6M1I - chains E and F of the 6 polymer chains in the assembly; structure by electron microscopy, 3.50 A resolution.

[Chain E]
Protein: Guanine nucleotide-binding protein G(I)/G(S)/G(T) subunit beta-1
Organism: Homo sapiens
UniProtKB: P62873 (GBB1_HUMAN); residues 1-340 here = UniProt positions 1-340
Sequence (341 residues; each row starts with the number of its first residue; numbering starts at 0):
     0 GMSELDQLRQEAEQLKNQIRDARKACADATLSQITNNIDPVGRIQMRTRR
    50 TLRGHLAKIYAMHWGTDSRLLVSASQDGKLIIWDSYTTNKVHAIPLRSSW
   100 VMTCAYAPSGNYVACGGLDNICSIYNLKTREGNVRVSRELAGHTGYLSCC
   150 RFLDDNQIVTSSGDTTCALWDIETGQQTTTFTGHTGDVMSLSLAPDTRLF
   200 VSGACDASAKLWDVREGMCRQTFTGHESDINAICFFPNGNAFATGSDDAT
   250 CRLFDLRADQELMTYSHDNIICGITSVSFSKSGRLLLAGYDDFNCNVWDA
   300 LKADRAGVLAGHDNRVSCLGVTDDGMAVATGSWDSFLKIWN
Not modelled in the structure: 0-2
Differences from the reference sequence: expression tag (0)
UniProt features mapped onto this chain:
  - modified residue: Ser2 (N-acetylserine), His266 (Phosphohistidine)

[Chain F]
Protein: Guanine nucleotide-binding protein G(s) subunit alpha isoforms short
Organism: Homo sapiens
Sequence (394 residues; numbered 1 to 394; the number before each row is that of its first residue):
     1 MGCLGNSKTEDQRNEEKAQREANKKIEKQLQKDKQVYRATHRLLLLGAGE
    51 SGKNTIVKQMRILHVNGFNGEGGEEDPQAARSNSDGEKATKVQDIKNNLK
   101 EAIETIVAAMSNLVPPVELANPENQFRVDYILSVMNVPDFDFPPEFYEHA
   151 KALWEDEGVRACYERSNEYQLIDCAQYFLDKIDVIKQADYVPSDQDLLRC
   201 RVLTSGIFETKFQVDKVNFHMFDVGAQRDERRKWIQCFNDVTAIIFVVAS
   251 SSYNMVIREDNQTNRLQAALKLFDSIWNNKWLRDTSVILFLNKQDLLAEK
   301 VLAGKSKIEDYFPEFARYTTPEDATPEPGEDPRVTRAKYFIRDEFLRIST
   351 ASGDGRHYCYPHFTCAVDTENIRRVFNDCRDIIQRMHLRQYELL
Not modelled in the structure: 1-10, 60-204, 250-263

[Chain E / chain F interface]
Pairs across the interface (49; chain E residue first):
  Gly53(E) - Leu30(F)
  Leu55(E) - Lys34(F)
  Ala56(E) - Tyr37(F)
  Lys57(E) - Asn239(F)
  Lys57(E) - Asp240(F)  salt bridge
  Tyr59(E) - Gln236(F)
  Tyr59(E) - Cys237(F)  hydrogen bond
  Lys78(E) - Leu30(F)
  Lys78(E) - Asp33(F)  salt bridge
  Asp83(E) - Gln19(F)  hydrogen bond
  Thr86(E) - Gln19(F)  hydrogen bond
  Asn88(E) - Gln19(F)
  Asn88(E) - Asn23(F)
  Lys89(E) - Ile26(F)
  Lys89(E) - Glu27(F)  salt bridge
  Val90(E) - Ile26(F)
  His91(E) - Ile26(F)
  Trp99(E) - Ile207(F)  hydrophobic
  Trp99(E) - Phe222(F)  hydrophobic
  Trp99(E) - Cys237(F)  hydrogen bond (side chain-backbone)
  Trp99(E) - Phe238(F)  hydrophobic
  Met101(E) - Cys237(F)  hydrophobic
  Leu117(E) - Gly206(F)
  Leu117(E) - Ile207(F)
  Asp118(E) - Gly206(F)
  Asp118(E) - Ile207(F)
  Asn119(E) - Gly206(F)
  Asn119(E) - Ala226(F)  hydrogen bond (side chain-backbone)
  Asn119(E) - Gln227(F)
  Thr143(E) - Ala226(F)
  Gly144(E) - Ala226(F)
  Gly144(E) - Gln227(F)  hydrogen bond (backbone-side chain)
  Tyr145(E) - Gln227(F)
  Tyr145(E) - Lys233(F)
  Gly162(E) - Arg228(F)
  Asp163(E) - Arg228(F)
  Asp186(E) - Arg228(F)  salt bridge
  Asp186(E) - Glu230(F)
  Met188(E) - Lys233(F)
  Cys204(E) - Arg232(F)
  Cys204(E) - Lys233(F)
  Asp228(E) - Arg232(F)  salt bridge
  Asp228(E) - Lys233(F)  salt bridge
  Asn230(E) - Lys233(F)
  Asp290(E) - Trp281(F)
  Arg314(E) - Gln236(F)
  Arg314(E) - Trp281(F)
  Trp332(E) - Gln236(F)
  Trp332(E) - Asn239(F)
Other interface residues (no listed pair), chain E (37 interface residues in all): Gln75, Asp76, Ala92, Ser97, Gly185, Asp246, Cys271
Other interface residues (no listed pair), chain F (28 interface residues in all): Ala22, Arg42, Ser205, Trp234, Lys280

[Summary]
The interface between chain E and chain F involves 37 residues on one side and 28 on the other, with 6
hydrogen bonds and 6 salt bridges. Polar pairs include Lys57(E)-Asp240(F), Lys78(E)-Asp33(F) and
Lys89(E)-Glu27(F).
Chain E is Guanine nucleotide-binding protein G(I)/G(S)/G(T) subunit beta-1 and chain F is Guanine
nucleotide-binding protein G(s) subunit alpha isoforms short, both from Homo sapiens; the structure, CryoEM
structure of human PAC1 receptor in complex with PACAP38, was determined by electron microscopy, deposited
together with 6M1H.
